Entry 9GS9 (electron microscopy, 2.60 A resolution); this record covers chains 2 and B of the 13 polymer chains in the assembly.

[Chain 2]
Molecule: T-DNA
Sequence (74 nucleotides; row label = number of the first residue in the row):
     1 TTTTGGCCGT CAAGGCGAAG GTCACCAATC CTGTCCCTAG TGGCCCCACT GTGGCGGTCC
    61 AATGGCTTGA TGAA
Disordered / not traced: 1-19, 59-74

[Chain B]
Protein: Cas7.1
Sequence (350 residues; numbered 1 to 350; the number before each row is that of its first residue):
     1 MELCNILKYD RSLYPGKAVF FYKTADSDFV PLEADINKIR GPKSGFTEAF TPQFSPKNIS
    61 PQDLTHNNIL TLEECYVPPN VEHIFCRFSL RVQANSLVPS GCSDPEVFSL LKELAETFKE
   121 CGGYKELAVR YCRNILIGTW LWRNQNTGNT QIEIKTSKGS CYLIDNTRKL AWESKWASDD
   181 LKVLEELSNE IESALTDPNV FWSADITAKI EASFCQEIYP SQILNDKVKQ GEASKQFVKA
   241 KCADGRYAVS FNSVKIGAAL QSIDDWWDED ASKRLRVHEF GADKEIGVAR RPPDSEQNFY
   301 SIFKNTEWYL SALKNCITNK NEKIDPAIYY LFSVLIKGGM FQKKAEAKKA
Disordered / not traced: 1, 343-350
Reported in the primary citation:
  - binding site for crRNA: Ile69, Leu70, Arg143, Leu224

[Chain 2 / chain B interface]
Residue-residue contacts - 11 pairs, chain 2 then chain B:
  DC45(2) with His66(B), phosphate contact
  DC46(2) with Lys43(B), phosphate contact; His66(B), sugar contact; Asn67(B), sugar contact; Ile69(B), base contact
  DC47(2) with Asn68(B), sugar contact; Ile69(B), sugar contact; Gln230(B), base contact
  DA48(2) with Asn68(B), sugar contact; Leu70(B), base contact
  DT52(2) with Asp226(B), base contact
Other interface residues (no listed pair), chain 2 (6 interface residues in all): DC49
Other interface residues (no listed pair), chain B (11 interface residues in all): Thr47, Glu48, Leu72

[Summary]
Chain 2 and chain B form an interface of 6 and 11 residues respectively. From the paper: a binding site for
crRNA at Ile69(B), Leu70(B) and Arg143(B) among others.
Here chain 2 is T-DNA and chain B is Cas7.1. Entry 9GS9 (Tn7016 PseCAST QCascade) was determined by electron
microscopy.
